PDB entry 8HH1 | electron microscopy, 2.90 A resolution | chains E and G of the 7 polymer chains in the assembly

[Chain E]
Protein: ATP synthase subunit beta
From: Bacillus sp. PS3
Notes: EC 7.1.2.2
Reference sequence: A0A0M4U1P9 (A0A0M4U1P9_BACP3); residues 1-473 here = UniProt positions 1-473
Chain sequence (484 residues; numbered -10 to 473; the number before each row is that of its first residue; numbers below 1 keep their minus sign (Met-10 is residue -10)):
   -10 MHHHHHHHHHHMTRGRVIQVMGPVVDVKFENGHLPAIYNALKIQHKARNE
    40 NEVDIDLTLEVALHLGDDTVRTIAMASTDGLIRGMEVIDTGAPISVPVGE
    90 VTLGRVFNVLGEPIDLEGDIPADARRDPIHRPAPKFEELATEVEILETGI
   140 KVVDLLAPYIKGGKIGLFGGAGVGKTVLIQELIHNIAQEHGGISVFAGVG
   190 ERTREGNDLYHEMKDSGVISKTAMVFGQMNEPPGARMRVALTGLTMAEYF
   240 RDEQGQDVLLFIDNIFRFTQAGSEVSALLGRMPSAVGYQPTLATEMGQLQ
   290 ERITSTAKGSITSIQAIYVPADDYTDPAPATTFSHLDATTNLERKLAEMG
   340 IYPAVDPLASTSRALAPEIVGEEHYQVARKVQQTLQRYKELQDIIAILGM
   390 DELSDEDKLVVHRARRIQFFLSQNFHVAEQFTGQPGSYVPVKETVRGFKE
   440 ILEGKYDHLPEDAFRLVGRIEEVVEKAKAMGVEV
Unresolved in the structure: -10 to 0, 471-473
Construct notes: initiating methionine (-10); expression tag (-9 to 0)
Residues lining bound ligands: ATP (adenosine-5'-triphosphate): Gly159, Ala160, Gly161, Val162, Gly163, Lys164, Thr165, Val166, Tyr341, Phe414, Ala417, Phe420
From the paper describing this entry:
  - binding site for ATP: Glu190, Tyr341

[Chain G]
Protein: ATP synthase gamma chain
From: Bacillus sp. PS3
Reference sequence: A0A0M4TPJ7 (A0A0M4TPJ7_BACP3); residue numbers follow UniProt; this construct covers 2-285
Chain sequence (284 residues; each row starts with the number of its first residue):
     2 ASLRDIKTRINATKKTSQITKAMEMVSTSKLNRAEQNAKSFVPYMEKIQE
    52 VVANVALGAGGASHPMLVSRPVKKTGYLVITSDRGLAGAYNSNVLRLVYQ
   102 TIQKRHASPDEYAIIVIGRVGLSFFRKRNMPVILDITRLPDQPSFADIKE
   152 IARKTVGLFADGTFDELYMYYNHYVSAIQQEVTERKLLPLTDLAENKQRT
   202 VYEFEPSQEEILDVLLPQYAESLIYGALLDAKASEHAARMTAMKNATDNA
   252 NELIRTLTLSYNRARQAAITQEITEIVAGANALQ
Unresolved in the structure: 285

[How chain E and chain G interact]
Pairs across the interface - 13 pairs, chain E then chain G:
  Met271(E) - Val278(G)  hydrophobic
  Pro272(E) - Ile274(G)  hydrophobic
  Pro272(E) - Val278(G)
  Ala274(E) - Thr271(G)  hydrogen bond (backbone-side chain)
  Val275(E) - Ile270(G)  hydrophobic
  Asp312(E) - Asn263(G)
  Asp312(E) - Arg266(G)  salt bridge
  Asp312(E) - Gln267(G)  hydrogen bond
  Thr314(E) - Gln267(G)
  Asp315(E) - Gln267(G)
  Asp382(E) - Lys22(G)  salt bridge
  Ile386(E) - Met26(G)  hydrophobic
  Leu387(E) - Asn33(G)
Interface residues without a listed pair, chain E (16 interface residues in all): Ser273, Gly276, Ala310, Pro316, Ile383, Glu391
Interface residues without a listed pair, chain G (11 interface residues in all): Thr29

[Overview]
Chain E and chain G form an interface of 16 and 11 residues respectively; the contacts include 2 hydrogen
bonds and 2 salt bridges. Polar contacts include Asp312(E)-Arg266(G), Asp382(E)-Lys22(G) and
Ala274(E)-Thr271(G). Chain E binds ATP. From the paper: a binding site for ATP at Glu190(E) and Tyr341(E).
Here chain E is ATP synthase subunit beta and chain G is ATP synthase gamma chain, both from Bacillus sp. PS3.
Entry 8HH1 (FoF1-ATPase from Bacillus PS3, 81 degrees, highATP) was determined by electron microscopy together
with 8HH2, 8HH3, 8HH4, 8HH5, 8HH6, 8HH7 and 5 further entries from the same study.
